PDB entry 6S1V | X-ray diffraction, 1.64 A resolution | chains A and B of the 3 polymer chains in the assembly

[Chain A (and B)]
Protein: Gag-Pro-Pol polyprotein
From: Mason-Pfizer monkey virus
Notes: EC 3.6.1.23, 3.4.23.-, 2.7.7.49, 2.7.7.7, 3.1.26.4, 2.7.7.-, 3.1.-.-; chain B of this document is another copy of the same molecule, construct and numbering; everything in this record applies to it too
Reference sequence: P07572 (POL_MPMV); residues 1-114 here correspond to UniProt positions 760-873 (UniProt number = residue number + 759)
Chain sequence (114 residues; each row starts with the number of its first residue):
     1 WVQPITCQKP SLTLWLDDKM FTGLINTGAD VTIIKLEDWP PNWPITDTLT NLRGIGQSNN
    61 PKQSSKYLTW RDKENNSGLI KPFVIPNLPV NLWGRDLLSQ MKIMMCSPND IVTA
Unresolved in the structure: 54-58, 109-114 (chain B: 54-56, 109-114)
Sequence notes: engineered mutation N26 (Asp785 in P07572)
UniProt features mapped onto this chain:
  - site: A114 (Cleavage)
Reported in the primary citation:
  - self-association interface (contacts with another copy of this molecule); pairs are residue here / residue on that copy: C106-C106, W1, W1, I103, I103
  - conformationally variable residues (order/disorder transition): G54 to S58
  - binding site for Pro-0A1-val-psa-ala-met-thr: N26, G28, D30, N51, R53
  - mutagenesis - D26N: abolished catalytic activity (proposed by the authors, not directly observed)

[Chain A / chain B interface]
Pairs across the interface - 75 pairs, chain A then chain B:
  W1(A) with M105(B); C106(B); S107(B), hydrogen bond (backbone-backbone)
  V2(A) with M104(B), hydrophobic; M105(B)
  Q3(A) with M104(B); M105(B), hydrogen bond (backbone-backbone)
  P4(A) with I103(B); M104(B), hydrophobic
  I5(A) with T27(B); R95(B); L98(B), hydrophobic; S99(B); I103(B), hydrogen bond (backbone-backbone); M105(B), hydrophobic
  T6(A) with R95(B), hydrogen bond (backbone-side chain); S99(B)
  C7(A) with R95(B), hydrogen bond (backbone-side chain); S99(B)
  Q8(A) with R95(B), hydrogen bond (backbone-side chain)
  K9(A) with R95(B)
  P10(A) with T27(B); R95(B)
  L24(A) with G28(B)
  I25(A) with T27(B), hydrogen bond (backbone-side chain); G28(B); M105(B), hydrophobic
  N26(A) with T27(B); G28(B)
  T27(A) with P10(B); I25(B), hydrogen bond (side chain-backbone); N26(B); T27(B), hydrogen bond (backbone-side chain)
  G28(A) with L24(B); I25(B); N26(B)
  D30(A) with K9(B), salt bridge
  R95(A) with I5(B); T6(B), hydrogen bond (side chain-backbone); C7(B), hydrogen bond (side chain-backbone); Q8(B), hydrogen bond (side chain-backbone); K9(B); P10(B)
  L98(A) with I5(B), hydrophobic
  S99(A) with I5(B); T6(B); C7(B)
  M101(A) with S107(B), hydrogen bond (backbone-side chain)
  K102(A) with P108(B)
  I103(A) with P4(B); I5(B), hydrogen bond (backbone-backbone); C106(B)
  M104(A) with V2(B), hydrophobic; Q3(B); P4(B); M104(B); M105(B); C106(B), hydrogen bond (backbone-backbone)
  M105(A) with W1(B); V2(B); Q3(B), hydrogen bond (backbone-backbone); I5(B), hydrophobic; I25(B), hydrophobic; M104(B); M105(B), hydrophobic
  C106(A) with W1(B); V2(B), hydrophobic; K102(B); I103(B); M104(B), hydrogen bond (backbone-backbone); C106(B), hydrogen bond
  S107(A) with W1(B), hydrogen bond (backbone-backbone); M101(B), hydrogen bond (side chain-backbone); K102(B)
  P108(A) with K102(B)

[In short]
27 residues of chain A and 26 residues of chain B are in contact, with 20 hydrogen bonds and 1 salt bridge.
Among the polar pairs are D30(A)-K9(B), T6(A)-R95(B) and C7(A)-R95(B). The paper reports a binding site for
Pro-0A1-val-psa-ala-met-thr at N26(A), G28(A) and D30(A) among others; D26N of chain A abolishes catalytic
activity.
Both chains are Gag-Pro-Pol polyprotein (Mason-Pfizer monkey virus). Entry 6S1V (Crystal structure of dimeric
M-PMV protease D26N mutant in complex with inhibitor) was determined by X-ray diffraction (same publication as
6S1U and 6S1W).
